5O60 - chains A and M of the 35 polymer chains in the assembly; structure by electron microscopy, 3.18 A resolution.

Chain A:
Molecule: 23S rRNA
Organism: Mycobacterium smegmatis str. MC2 155
Sequence (3120 nucleotides; numbered 1 to 3120; the number before each row is that of its first residue):
     1 UAAGUGUUUA AGGGCGCAUG GUGGAUGCCU UGGCACUGGG AGCCGAUGAA GGACGUAGGA
    61 GGCUGCGAUA AGCCUCGGGG AGCUGUCAAC CGAGCGUUGA UCCGAGGAUG UCCGAAUGGG
   121 GAAACCCGGC ACGAGUGAUG UCGUGUCACC AGGCGCUGAA UAUAUAGGCG UCUGGGGGGA
   181 ACGCGGGGAA GUGAAACAUC UCAGUACCCG UAGGAAGAGA AAACAAAAUG UGAUUCCGUG
   241 AGUAGUGGCG AGCGAAAGCG GAGGAUGGCU AAACCGUAUG CAUGUGAUAC CGGGUAGGGG
   301 UUGUGUGUGC GGGGUUGUGG GACCUAUCUU UCCGGCUCUA CCUGGCUGGA GGGCAGUGAG
   361 AAAAUGUUGU GGUUAGCGGA AAUGGCUUGG GAUGGCCUGC CGUAGACGGU GAGAGCCCGG
   421 UACGUGAAAA CCCGACGUCU GUCUUGAUGG UGUUCCCGAG UAGCAGCGGG CCCGUGGAAU
   481 CUGCUGUGAA UCUGCCGGGA CCACCCGGUA AGCCUGAAUA CUUCCCAGUG ACCGAUAGCG
   541 GAUUAGUACC GUGAGGGAAU GGUGAAAAGU ACCCCGGGAG GGGAGUGAAA GAGUACCUGA
   601 AACCGUGCGC UUACAAUCCG UCAGAGCCCU CGACGUGUCG UGGGGUGAUG GCGUGCCUUU
   661 UGAAGAAUGA GCCUGCGAGU CAGGGACAUG UCGCGAGGUU AACCCGGGUG GGGUAGCCGC
   721 AGCGAAAGCG AGUCUGAAUA GGGCGUAUCC ACACAAGAGU GUGUGGUGUA GUGGUGUGUU
   781 CUGGACCCGA AGCGGAGUGA UCUACCCAUG GCCAGGGUGA AGCGCGGGUA AGACCGCGUG
   841 GAGGCCCGAA CCCACUUAGG UUGAAGACUG AGGGGAUGAG CUGUGGGUAG GGGUGAAAGG
   901 CCAAUCAAAC UCCGUGAUAG CUGGUUCUCC CCGAAAUGCA UUUAGGUGCA GCGUCGCAUG
   961 UUUCUUGCCG GAGGUAGAGC UACUGGAUGG CCGAUGGGCC CCACAGGGUU ACUGACGUCA
  1021 GCCAAACUCC GAAUGCCGGU AAGUCCAAGA GUGCGGCAGU GAGACGGCGG GGGAUAAGCU
  1081 CCGUGCGUCG AGAGGGAAAC AGCCCAGAUC GCCGGCUAAG GCCCCUAAGC GUGUGCUAAG
  1141 UGGAAAAGGA UGUGCAGUCG CGAAGACAAC CAGGAGGUUG GCUUAGAAGC AGCCACCCUU
  1201 GAAAGAGUGC GUAAUAGCUC ACUGGUCAAG UGAUUGUGCG CCGAUAAUGU AGCGGGGCUC
  1261 AAGCACACCG CCGAAGCCGC GGCAGCCAAC GUGUUGGCUG GGUAGGGGAG CGUCCUGCAU
  1321 CCGGUGAAGC CGCCGAGUGA UCGAGUGGUG GAGGGUGUGG GAGUGAGAAU GCAGGCAUGA
  1381 GUAGCGAUUA GGCAAGUGAG AACCUUGCCC GCCGAAAGAC CAAGGGUUCC UGGGCCAGGC
  1441 CAGUCCGCCC AGGGUGAGUC GGGACCUAAG GCGAGGCCGA CAGGCGUAGU CGAUGGACAA
  1501 CGGGUUGAUA UUCCCGUACC CGUGUAUGUG CGUCCAUGAU GAAUCAGCGG UACUAACCAU
  1561 CCAAAACCAC CGUGACCGCA CCUUUCGGGG UGUGGCGUUG GUGGGGCUGC AUGGGACCUU
  1621 CGUUGGUAGU AGUCAAGCGA UGGGGUGACG CAGGAAGGUA GCCGUACCGG UCAGUGGUAA
  1681 UACCGGGGUA AGCCUGUAGG GAGUCAGAUA GGUAAAUCCG UCUGGCAUAU AUCCUGAGAG
  1741 GUGAUGCAUA GCCGAGUGAG GCGAAUUCGG UGAUCCUAUG CUGCCGAGAA AAGCCUCUAG
  1801 CGAGGACAUA CACGGCCCGU ACCCCAAACC AACACAGGUG GUCAGGUAGA GAAUACUAAG
  1861 GCGUACGAGU GAACUAUGGU UAAGGAACUC GGCAAAAUGC CCCCGUAACU UCGGGAGAAG
  1921 GGGGACCCAC AUGGCGUGUA AGCCUUUACG GCCCAAGCGU GAGUGGGUGG CACAAACCAG
  1981 UGAGAAGCGA CUGUUUACUA AAAACACAGG UCCGUGCGAA GUCGCAAGAC GAUGUAUACG
  2041 GACUGACGCC UGCCCGGUGC UGGAAGGUUA AGAGGACCCG UUAACUCCCU UUGGGGGUGA
  2101 AGCGGAGAAU UUAAGCCCCA GUAAACGGCG GUGGUAACUA UAACCAUCCU AAGGUAGCGA
  2161 AAUUCCUUGU CGGGUAAGUU CCGACCUGCA CGAAUGGCGU AACGACUUCU CAACUGUCUC
  2221 AACCAUAGAC UCGGCGAAAU UGCACUACGA GUAAAGAUGC UCGUUACGCG CGGCAGGACG
  2281 AAAAGACCCC GGGACCUUCA CUACAACUUG GUAUUGGUGC UCGAUACGGU UUGUGUAGGA
  2341 UAGGUGGGAG ACUGUGAAGC UCACACGCCA GUGUGGGUGG AGUCGUUGUU GAAAUACCAC
  2401 UCUGAUCGUA UUGGGCCUCU AACCUCGGAC CGUAUAUCCG GUUCAGGGAC AGUGCCUGGU
  2461 GGGUAGUUUA ACUGGGGCGG UUGCCUCCUA AAAUGUAACG GAGGCGCCCA AAGGUUCCCU
  2521 CAACCUGGAC GGCAAUCAGG UGUUGAGUGU AAGUGCACAA GGGAGCUUGA CUGCGAGACG
  2581 GACAUGUCGA GCAGGGACGA AAGUCGGGAC UAGUGAUCCG GCACCUCUGA GUGGAAGGGG
  2641 UGUCGCUCAA CGGAUAAAAG GUACCCCGGG GAUAACAGGC UGAUCUUCCC CAAGAGUCCA
  2701 UAUCGACGGG AUGGUUUGGC ACCUCGAUGU CGGCUCGUCG CAUCCUGGGG CUGGAGCAGG
  2761 UCCCAAGGGU UGGGCUGUUC GCCCAUUAAA GCGGCACGCG AGCUGGGUUU AGAACGUCGU
  2821 GAGACAGUUC GGUCUCUAUC CGCCGCGCGC GUCAGAAGCU UGAGGAAACC UGUCCCUAGU
  2881 ACGAGAGGAC CGGGACGGAC GAACCUCUGG UAUACCAGUU GUCCCACCAG GGGCACGGCU
  2941 GGAUAGCCAC GUUCGGACAG GAUAACCGCU GAAAGCAUCU AAGCGGGAAA CCUCUUCCAA
  3001 GACCAGGCUU CUCACCCUCU AGGAGGGAUA AGGCCCCCCG CAGACCACGG GAUUGAUAGA
  3061 CCAGACCUGG AAGCCUAGUA AUAGGUGCAG GGAACUGGCA CUAACCGGCC GAAAACUUAC
Disordered / not traced: 1
Bound ions: Mg2+ site 1: U7, A3024; Mg2+ site 2 near G13 (its only coordinating residue here); Mg2+ site 3: C28, G1354; Mg2+ site 4: C43, G214; Mg2+ site 5 near U69 (its only coordinating residue here); Mg2+ site 6 near U117 (its only coordinating residue here); Mg2+ site 7: A159, U163; Mg2+ site 8 near U171 (its only coordinating residue here); Mg2+ site 9: G191, U2467; Mg2+ site 10: A196, C197; Mg2+ site 11 near G204 (its only coordinating residue here); Mg2+ site 12 near G217 (its only coordinating residue here); 242 more Mg2+ sites not listed
Ligand contacts: phenylalanine (PHE): A2286, C2287, U2809

Chain M:
Name: 50S ribosomal protein L15
Organism: Mycobacterium smegmatis str. MC2 155
UniProtKB: A0QSG8 (A0QSG8_MYCS2); residues 1-147 here = UniProt positions 1-147
Amino-acid sequence (147 residues; numbered 1 to 147; the number before each row is that of its first residue):
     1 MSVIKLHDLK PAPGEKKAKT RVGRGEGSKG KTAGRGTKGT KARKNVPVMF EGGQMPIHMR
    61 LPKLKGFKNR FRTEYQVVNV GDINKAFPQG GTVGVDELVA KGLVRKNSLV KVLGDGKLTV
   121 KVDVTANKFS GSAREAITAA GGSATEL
Disordered / not traced: 1-2
Bound ions: Mg2+ site 1: Glu26 (shared with A1304(A) of chain A); Mg2+ site 2: Gly34 (shared with A1058(A) of chain A)

Interface between chain A and chain M:
Residue-residue contacts (160):
  A195(A) with Phe50(M), base contact
  A244(A) with Lys68(M), salt bridge to the phosphate
  G245(A) with Lys68(M), phosphate contact
  C249(A) with Lys63(M), hydrogen bond to the sugar
  G250(A) with Met59(M), phosphate contact
  A251(A) with His58(M), salt bridge to the phosphate
  U658(A) with Lys31(M), salt bridge to the phosphate
  U659(A) with Lys31(M), salt bridge to the phosphate; Lys38(M), hydrogen bond to the phosphate
  U660(A) with Lys38(M), salt bridge to the phosphate
  G679(A) with Val22(M), sugar contact; Arg24(M), salt bridge to the phosphate; Ala33(M), base contact; Arg35(M), hydrogen bond to the base
  U680(A) with Lys19(M), salt bridge to the phosphate
  C681(A) with Lys19(M), salt bridge to the phosphate
  G690(A) with Gly14(M), hydrogen bond to the sugar; Glu15(M), hydrogen bond to the base
  U691(A) with Ala12(M), sugar contact; Pro13(M), sugar contact; Glu15(M), hydrogen bond to the sugar
  G697(A) with Lys101(M), phosphate contact
  U714(A) with Lys106(M), hydrogen bond to the phosphate
  A715(A) with Lys106(M), salt bridge to the phosphate
  G716(A) with Asn107(M), phosphate contact
  C718(A) with Arg105(M), base contact
  G719(A) with Arg105(M), hydrogen bond to the base
  C720(A) with Gln76(M), base contact; Leu103(M), base contact; Arg105(M), base contact
  A721(A) with Val77(M), sugar contact; Asn79(M), hydrogen bond to the base; Leu113(M), base contact; Asp115(M), base contact
  G724(A) with Arg72(M), base contact
  A725(A) with Lys65(M), salt bridge to the phosphate; Gly66(M), sugar contact; Phe67(M), hydrogen bond to the sugar
  A726(A) with Phe67(M), sugar contact; Asn69(M), hydrogen bond to the phosphate
  A727(A) with Asn69(M), hydrogen bond to the phosphate; Arg72(M), salt bridge to the phosphate
  G728(A) with Arg72(M), hydrogen bond to the base
  C729(A) with Lys111(M), base contact
  G730(A) with Val77(M), base contact; Lys111(M), salt bridge to the phosphate; Leu113(M), base contact; Ser130(M), phosphate contact; Gly131(M), hydrogen bond to the phosphate
  A731(A) with Leu113(M), phosphate contact; Gly114(M), hydrogen bond to the phosphate; Asp115(M), base contact; Ser130(M), hydrogen bond to the phosphate; Ser132(M), hydrogen bond to the phosphate
  U769(A) with Lys85(M), base contact
  G774(A) with Glu15(M), base contact
  G776(A) with Glu15(M), sugar contact; Lys16(M), sugar contact; Lys17(M), hydrogen bond to the sugar
  U777(A) with Lys17(M), hydrogen bond to the sugar; Ala18(M), sugar contact
  G778(A) with Lys19(M), phosphate contact; Thr20(M), hydrogen bond to the phosphate
  U780(A) with Asn45(M), phosphate contact
  C781(A) with Asn45(M), phosphate contact
  C786(A) with Arg35(M), salt bridge to the phosphate; Ala42(M), hydrogen bond to the base; Arg43(M), base contact
  A919(A) with Lys44(M), salt bridge to the phosphate
  G920(A) with Thr40(M), hydrogen bond to the sugar; Lys44(M), salt bridge to the phosphate
  C921(A) with Gly39(M), phosphate contact; Arg43(M), salt bridge to the phosphate
  U922(A) with Lys38(M), salt bridge to the phosphate; Arg43(M), salt bridge to the phosphate
  G923(A) with Lys38(M), salt bridge to the phosphate; Arg43(M), hydrogen bond to the base
  U925(A) with Gly23(M), hydrogen bond to the sugar; Lys31(M), hydrogen bond to the base
  U926(A) with Gly23(M), phosphate contact; Arg24(M), hydrogen bond to the sugar; Gly25(M), hydrogen bond to the phosphate; Gly30(M), phosphate contact; Lys31(M), hydrogen bond to the phosphate
  C927(A) with Arg24(M), sugar contact; Gly25(M), phosphate contact
  U928(A) with Gly25(M), phosphate contact; Glu26(M), hydrogen bond to the phosphate; Gly27(M), hydrogen bond to the phosphate; Ser28(M), base contact
  C929(A) with Gly27(M), hydrogen bond to the base
  A940(A) with Gln54(M), hydrogen bond to the sugar
  U941(A) with Gly52(M), hydrogen bond to the sugar; Gly53(M), sugar contact; Gln54(M), sugar contact
  G946(A) with Thr40(M), hydrogen bond to the phosphate; Gly52(M), hydrogen bond to the base
  U947(A) with Gly39(M), phosphate contact; Thr40(M), hydrogen bond to the phosphate; Lys41(M), hydrogen bond to the phosphate; Val46(M), phosphate contact; Phe50(M), sugar contact; Gly52(M), base contact
  G948(A) with Lys41(M), salt bridge to the phosphate; Val46(M), phosphate contact; Phe50(M), sugar contact; Glu51(M), sugar contact
  G1059(A) with Gly34(M), phosphate contact; Arg35(M), sugar contact; Gly36(M), phosphate contact
  U1060(A) with Gly36(M), phosphate contact; Thr37(M), hydrogen bond to the phosphate
  G1061(A) with Lys41(M), base contact
  A1304(A) with Glu26(M), phosphate contact; Thr32(M), phosphate contact; Gly36(M), phosphate contact
  G1305(A) with Thr32(M), hydrogen bond to the phosphate; Gly34(M), hydrogen bond to the phosphate; Arg35(M), hydrogen bond to the phosphate; Gly36(M), hydrogen bond to the phosphate
  G1306(A) with Lys29(M), salt bridge to the phosphate
  G1307(A) with Lys29(M), salt bridge to the phosphate
  G1308(A) with Lys17(M), salt bridge to the phosphate
  C1318(A) with Leu6(M), sugar contact; His7(M), hydrogen bond to the sugar
  A1319(A) with His7(M), hydrogen bond to the sugar
  G1357(A) with His7(M), base contact
  U1358(A) with His7(M), sugar contact; Lys10(M), phosphate contact
  G1359(A) with Lys10(M), phosphate contact; Pro11(M), phosphate contact
  G1360(A) with Pro11(M), phosphate contact; Lys16(M), salt bridge to the phosphate
  U1364(A) with Arg21(M), base contact
  G1365(A) with Arg21(M), salt bridge to the phosphate; Arg24(M), salt bridge to the phosphate
  A2582(A) with Gln54(M), hydrogen bond to the base
  C2583(A) with Arg60(M), hydrogen bond to the sugar
  A2584(A) with Arg60(M), sugar contact
  A2616(A) with Arg60(M), hydrogen bond to the sugar
  U2617(A) with Met59(M), hydrogen bond to the sugar; Arg60(M), sugar contact; Leu61(M), sugar contact; Pro62(M), phosphate contact
  C2618(A) with Pro62(M), phosphate contact; Lys63(M), hydrogen bond to the phosphate
  C2619(A) with Lys63(M), salt bridge to the phosphate
  U2628(A) with Asn69(M), sugar contact
  G2629(A) with Phe71(M), sugar contact
  A2630(A) with Arg70(M), hydrogen bond to the base; Phe71(M), sugar contact
  G2638(A) with Phe67(M), base contact
  G2639(A) with Gly66(M), hydrogen bond to the phosphate; Phe67(M), sugar contact
  G2640(A) with Lys65(M), phosphate contact; Gly66(M), hydrogen bond to the phosphate
  U2641(A) with Lys65(M), salt bridge to the phosphate
  G2652(A) with Gln54(M), hydrogen bond to the base; Met55(M), hydrogen bond to the sugar; Arg60(M), base contact
Interface residues without a listed pair, chain A (97 interface residues in all): G252, C692, A696, G722, C723, G768, U775, C787, A1058, G1317, G1361, C2627, G2653
Interface residues without a listed pair, chain M (82 interface residues in all): Leu9, Met49, Ile57, Tyr75, Gly102, Lys128, Phe129

Overview:
97 residues of chain A face 82 of chain M across their interface, with 54 hydrogen bonds and 28 salt bridges.
Among the polar pairs are G679(A)-Arg35(M), G690(A)-Glu15(M) and G719(A)-Arg105(M). Ligands of chain A:
phenylalanine. The Mg2+ site 1 is built by U7(A) and A3024(A).
Here chain A is 23S rRNA and chain M is 50S ribosomal protein L15, both from Mycobacterium smegmatis str. MC2
155. Entry 5O60 (Structure of the 50S large ribosomal subunit from Mycobacterium smegmatis) was determined by
electron microscopy (same publication as 5O5J and 5O61).
